7KBE - chains A and I of the 10 polymer chains in the assembly; structure by electron microscopy, 3.50 A resolution.

Chain A:
Protein: Histone H3.2
Organism: Xenopus laevis
UniProt: P84233 (H32_XENLA); residues 0-135 here correspond to UniProt positions 1-136 (UniProt number = residue number + 1)
Chain sequence (136 residues; row label = number of the first residue in the row; numbering starts at 0):
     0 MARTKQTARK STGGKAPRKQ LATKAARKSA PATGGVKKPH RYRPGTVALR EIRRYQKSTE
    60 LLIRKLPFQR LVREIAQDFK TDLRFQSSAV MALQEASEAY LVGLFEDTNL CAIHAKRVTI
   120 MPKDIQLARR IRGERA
Not modelled in the structure: 0-36
Curated features (UniProtKB/Swiss-Prot):
  - modified residue: Arg2 (Asymmetric dimethylarginine), Thr3 (Phosphothreonine), Lys4 (Allysine), Gln5 (5-glutamyl dopamine), Thr6 (Phosphothreonine), Arg8 (Citrulline), Lys9 (N6,N6,N6-trimethyllysine), Ser10 (ADP-ribosylserine), Thr11 (Phosphothreonine), Lys14 (N6-(2-hydroxyisobutyryl)lysine), Arg17 (Asymmetric dimethylarginine), Lys18 (N6-(2-hydroxyisobutyryl)lysine), Lys23 (N6-(2-hydroxyisobutyryl)lysine), Arg26 (Citrulline), Lys27 (N6,N6,N6-trimethyllysine), Ser28 (ADP-ribosylserine), Lys36 (N6,N6,N6-trimethyllysine), Lys37 (N6-methyllysine), Tyr41 (Phosphotyrosine), Lys56 (N6,N6,N6-trimethyllysine) and 8 more in UniProt
  - lipidation: Cys110 (S-palmitoyl cysteine)
What the authors report for this chain:
  - post-translational modification sites: Thr3

Chain I:
Molecule: 156-nt DNA strand
Organism: Xenopus laevis
Sequence (156 nucleotides; numbered -2 to 153; the number before each row is that of its first residue; numbers below 1 keep their minus sign (DG-2 is residue -2)):
    -2 GGATATCACA ATCCATATCT GACACGTGCC TGGAGACTAG GGAGTAATCC CCTTGGCGGT
    58 TAAAACGCGG GGGACAGCGC GTACGTGCGT TTAAGCGGTG CTAGAGCTGT CTACGACCAA
   118 TTGAGCGGCC TCGGCACCGG GATTGTGATA TCCTAG

How chain A and chain I interact:
Contacting residue pairs (21):
  Arg40(A) with DG66(I), base contact; DG144(I), phosphate contact
  Tyr41(A) with DG144(I), phosphate contact
  Arg42(A) with DG69(I), salt bridge to the phosphate; DG144(I), sugar contact
  Pro43(A) with DG68(I), sugar contact; DG69(I), phosphate contact
  Thr45(A) with DG144(I), phosphate contact
  Arg63(A) with DA61(I), phosphate contact
  Arg72(A) with DT51(I), salt bridge to the phosphate
  Arg83(A) with DT50(I), hydrogen bond to the sugar; DT51(I), phosphate contact
  Phe84(A) with DT50(I), sugar contact; DT51(I), hydrogen bond to the phosphate
  Gln85(A) with DT50(I), phosphate contact
  Ser86(A) with DT50(I), hydrogen bond to the phosphate
  Lys115(A) with DA71(I), phosphate contact
  Arg116(A) with DA71(I), phosphate contact
  Val117(A) with DA71(I), hydrogen bond to the phosphate
  Thr118(A) with DA71(I), hydrogen bond to the phosphate
  Lys122(A) with DC72(I), salt bridge to the phosphate
Interface residues without a listed pair, chain A (19 interface residues in all): Lys37, His39, Met120
Interface residues without a listed pair, chain I (12 interface residues in all): DA60, DT143, DA145

Overview:
The interface between chain A and chain I involves 19 residues on one side and 12 on the other, with 5
hydrogen bonds and 3 salt bridges. Polar pairs include Arg83(A)-DT50(I), Phe84(A)-DT51(I) and
Ser86(A)-DT50(I). The paper reports a modification site at Thr3(A).
Chain A is Histone H3.2 and chain I is a 156-nt DNA strand, both from Xenopus laevis; the structure,
Nucleosome isolated from metaphase chromosome formed in Xenopus egg extract (oligo fraction), was determined
by electron microscopy, deposited together with 7KBD and 7KBF.
